7UIO - chains AB and AC of the 80 polymer chains in the assembly; structure by electron microscopy, 3.30 A resolution.

Chain AB:
Protein: DNA-directed RNA polymerase II subunit RPB2
Organism: Saccharomyces cerevisiae S288C
Notes: EC 2.7.7.6
Reference sequence: P08518 (RPB2_YEAST); residue numbers follow UniProt; this construct covers 1-1224
Sequence (1224 residues; row label = number of the first residue in the row):
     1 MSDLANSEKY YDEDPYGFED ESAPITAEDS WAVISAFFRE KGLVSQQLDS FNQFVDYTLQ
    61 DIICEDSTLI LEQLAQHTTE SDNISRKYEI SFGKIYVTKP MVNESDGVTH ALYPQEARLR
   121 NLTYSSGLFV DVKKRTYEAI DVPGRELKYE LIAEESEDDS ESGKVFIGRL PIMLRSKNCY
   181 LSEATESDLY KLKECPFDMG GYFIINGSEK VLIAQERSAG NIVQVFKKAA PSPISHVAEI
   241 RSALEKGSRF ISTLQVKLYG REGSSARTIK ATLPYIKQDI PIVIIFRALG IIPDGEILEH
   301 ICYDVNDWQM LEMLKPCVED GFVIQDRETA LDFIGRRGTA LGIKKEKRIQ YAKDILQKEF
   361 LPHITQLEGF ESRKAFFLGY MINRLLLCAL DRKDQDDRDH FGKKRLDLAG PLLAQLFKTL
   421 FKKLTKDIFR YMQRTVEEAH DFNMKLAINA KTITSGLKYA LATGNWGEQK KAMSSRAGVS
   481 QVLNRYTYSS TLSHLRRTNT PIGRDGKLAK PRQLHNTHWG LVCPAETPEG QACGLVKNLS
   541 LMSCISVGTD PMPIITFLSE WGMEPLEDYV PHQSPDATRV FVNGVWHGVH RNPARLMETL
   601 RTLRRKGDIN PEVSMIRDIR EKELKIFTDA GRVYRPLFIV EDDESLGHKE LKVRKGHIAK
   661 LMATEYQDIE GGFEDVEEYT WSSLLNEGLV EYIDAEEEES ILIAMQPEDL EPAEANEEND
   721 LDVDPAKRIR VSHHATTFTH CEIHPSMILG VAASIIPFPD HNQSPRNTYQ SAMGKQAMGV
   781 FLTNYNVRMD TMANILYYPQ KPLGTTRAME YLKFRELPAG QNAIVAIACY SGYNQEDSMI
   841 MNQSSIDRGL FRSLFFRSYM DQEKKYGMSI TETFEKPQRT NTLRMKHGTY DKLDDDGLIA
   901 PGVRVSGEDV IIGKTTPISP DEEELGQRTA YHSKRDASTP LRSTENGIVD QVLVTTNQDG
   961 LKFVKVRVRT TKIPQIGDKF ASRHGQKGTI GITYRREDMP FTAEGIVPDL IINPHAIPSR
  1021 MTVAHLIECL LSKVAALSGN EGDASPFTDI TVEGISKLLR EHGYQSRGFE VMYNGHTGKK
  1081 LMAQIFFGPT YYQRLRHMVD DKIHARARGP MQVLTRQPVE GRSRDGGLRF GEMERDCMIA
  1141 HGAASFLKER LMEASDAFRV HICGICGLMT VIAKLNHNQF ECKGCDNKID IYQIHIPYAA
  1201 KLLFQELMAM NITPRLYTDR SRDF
Not modelled in the structure: 1-20, 243-251, 669-677, 713-726

Chain AC:
Protein: DNA-directed RNA polymerase II subunit RPB3
Organism: Saccharomyces cerevisiae S288C
Reference sequence: P16370 (RPB3_YEAST); residue numbers follow UniProt; this construct covers 1-318
Sequence (318 residues; numbered 1 to 318; the number before each row is that of its first residue):
     1 MSEEGPQVKI REASKDNVDF ILSNVDLAMA NSLRRVMIAE IPTLAIDSVE VETNTTVLAD
    61 EFIAHRLGLI PLQSMDIEQL EYSRDCFCED HCDKCSVVLT LQAFGESEST TNVYSKDLVI
   121 VSNLMGRNIG HPIIQDKEGN GVLICKLRKG QELKLTCVAK KGIAKEHAKW GPAAAIEFEY
   181 DPWNKLKHTD YWYEQDSAKE WPQSKNCEYE DPPNEGDPFD YKAQADTFYM NVESVGSIPV
   241 DQVVVRGIDT LQKKVASILL ALTQMDQDKV NFASGDNNTA SNMLGSNEDV MMTGAEQDPY
   301 SNASQMGNTG SGGYDNAW
Not modelled in the structure: 272-318
UniProt features mapped onto this chain:
  - binding site (Zn(2+)): Cys86, Cys88, Cys92, Cys95
  - modified residue: Ser2 (N-acetylserine)
  - natural variant: Ala30 (A30D: In mutant RPB3-1)
  - mutagenesis: Lys9 (K9E: Transcript termination readthrough)

Interface between chain AB and chain AC:
Pairs across the interface - 62 pairs, chain AB then chain AC:
  Tyr797(AB) - Glu61(AC)
  Tyr797(AB) - Phe62(AC)  hydrophobic
  Tyr798(AB) - Phe62(AC)
  Tyr798(AB) - Arg66(AC)  hydrogen bond
  Asp847(AB) - His65(AC)
  Asp847(AB) - His167(AC)
  Asp847(AB) - Ala168(AC)
  Arg848(AB) - His65(AC)
  Gly849(AB) - His65(AC)
  Arg852(AB) - His65(AC)  hydrogen bond
  Leu854(AB) - Glu61(AC)
  Arg969(AB) - Asp60(AC)
  Arg969(AB) - Glu61(AC)  salt bridge
  Thr971(AB) - Glu61(AC)  hydrogen bond
  Arg995(AB) - Lys165(AC)
  Arg996(AB) - Ile38(AC)
  Arg996(AB) - Ala173(AC)  hydrogen bond (side chain-backbone)
  Arg996(AB) - Ala174(AC)  hydrogen bond (side chain-backbone)
  Arg996(AB) - Ala175(AC)
  Glu997(AB) - Arg34(AC)  salt bridge
  Glu997(AB) - Arg35(AC)
  Glu997(AB) - Ile38(AC)
  Asp998(AB) - Arg35(AC)  salt bridge
  Phe1001(AB) - Arg34(AC)
  Phe1001(AB) - Phe178(AC)  hydrophobic
  Ala1003(AB) - Glu177(AC)
  Ala1003(AB) - Phe178(AC)
  Glu1004(AB) - Glu177(AC)
  Gly1005(AB) - Ala175(AC)
  Gly1005(AB) - Ile176(AC)
  Arg1060(AB) - Lys199(AC)  hydrogen bond (side chain-backbone)
  Arg1060(AB) - Glu200(AC)  hydrogen bond (side chain-backbone)
  Arg1060(AB) - Pro202(AC)
  Gly1063(AB) - Pro202(AC)
  Gln1065(AB) - Trp201(AC)
  Arg1067(AB) - Trp192(AC)
  Arg1067(AB) - Glu194(AC)  salt bridge
  Phe1069(AB) - Trp201(AC)  hydrophobic
  Tyr1073(AB) - Phe178(AC)
  Tyr1073(AB) - Glu179(AC)
  Gly1075(AB) - Asn31(AC)
  Gly1075(AB) - Arg34(AC)
  His1076(AB) - Asn31(AC)  hydrogen bond (backbone-side chain)
  Thr1077(AB) - Leu27(AC)
  Thr1077(AB) - Asn31(AC)
  Gly1078(AB) - Leu27(AC)
  Gly1078(AB) - Asn31(AC)
  Gly1078(AB) - Phe178(AC)
  Lys1079(AB) - Leu27(AC)
  Lys1079(AB) - His188(AC)  hydrogen bond
  Lys1080(AB) - Tyr180(AC)
  Lys1080(AB) - Asp181(AC)  hydrogen bond (side chain-backbone)
  Lys1080(AB) - His188(AC)
  Leu1081(AB) - Thr189(AC)  hydrogen bond (backbone-side chain)
  Met1082(AB) - His188(AC)
  Met1082(AB) - Thr189(AC)
  Met1082(AB) - Asp190(AC)  hydrogen bond (backbone-backbone)
  Gln1084(AB) - Thr189(AC)  hydrogen bond
  Gln1084(AB) - Asp190(AC)  hydrogen bond (side chain-backbone)
  Gln1084(AB) - Tyr191(AC)
  Gln1084(AB) - Trp192(AC)
  Gln1084(AB) - Trp201(AC)
Other interface residues (no listed pair), chain AB (37 interface residues in all): Ser844, Thr970, Tyr1064, Glu1070, Val1071
Other interface residues (no listed pair), chain AC (36 interface residues in all): Ala39, Ala59, Leu69, Lys187

Overview:
37 residues of chain AB and 36 residues of chain AC are in contact; the contacts include 14 hydrogen bonds and
4 salt bridges. Polar contacts include Arg969(AB)-Glu61(AC), Glu997(AB)-Arg34(AC) and Asp998(AB)-Arg35(AC).
UniProt lists 4 Zn2+-binding residues and one mutagenesis site on chain AC.
Here chain AB is DNA-directed RNA polymerase II subunit RPB2 and chain AC is DNA-directed RNA polymerase II
subunit RPB3, both from Saccharomyces cerevisiae S288C. Entry 7UIO (Mediator-PIC Early (Composite Model)) was
determined by electron microscopy together with 7UI9, 7UIC, 7UIF, 7UIG, 7UIK and 7UIL from the same study.
